Entry 6ELJ (X-ray diffraction, 1.90 A resolution); this record covers chains A and B.

Chain A:
Protein: fAB heavy chain
Source organism: Homo sapiens
Notes: antibody fragment or engineered binder
Amino-acid sequence (227 residues; each row starts with the number of its first residue):
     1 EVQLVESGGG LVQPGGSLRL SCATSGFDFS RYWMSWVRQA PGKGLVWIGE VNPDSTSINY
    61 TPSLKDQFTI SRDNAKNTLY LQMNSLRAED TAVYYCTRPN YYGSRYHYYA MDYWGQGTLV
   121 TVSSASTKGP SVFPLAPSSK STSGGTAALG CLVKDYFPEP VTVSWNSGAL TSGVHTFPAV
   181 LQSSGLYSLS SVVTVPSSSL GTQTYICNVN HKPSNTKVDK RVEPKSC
Disordered / not traced: 225-227
Disulfide bonds: Cys-22/Cys-96, Cys-151/Cys-207

Chain B:
Protein: fAB light chain
Source organism: Homo sapiens
Notes: antibody fragment or engineered binder
Amino-acid sequence (214 residues; row label = number of the first residue in the row):
     1 DIQMTQSPSS LSASVGDRVT ITCRASQDIN NYLNWYQQKP GKAPKLLIYY TSRLHSGVPS
    61 RFSGSGSGTD FTFTISSLQP EDIATYYCQQ GSTLPFTFGQ GTKLEIKRTV AAPSVFIFPP
   121 SDEQLKSGTA SVVCLLNNFY PREAKVQWKV DNALQSGNSQ ESVTEQDSKD STYSLSSTLT
   181 LSKADYEKHK VYACEVTHQG LSSPVTKSFN RGEC
Disordered / not traced: 214
Disulfide bonds: Cys-23/Cys-88, Cys-134/Cys-194

Chain A / chain B interface:
Residue-residue contacts (94):
  Gln-39(A) with Gln-38(B), hydrogen bond; Tyr-87(B), hydrogen bond
  Lys-43(A) with Tyr-87(B)
  Gly-44(A) with Tyr-87(B)
  Leu-45(A) with Pro-44(B), hydrophobic; Tyr-87(B), hydrophobic; Phe-98(B)
  Trp-47(A) with Leu-94(B), hydrophobic; Pro-95(B), hydrophobic; Phe-96(B); Phe-98(B)
  Glu-50(A) with Leu-94(B); Phe-96(B)
  Asn-59(A) with Leu-94(B)
  Thr-61(A) with Pro-95(B)
  Pro-62(A) with Pro-95(B)
  Tyr-95(A) with Gln-38(B), hydrogen bond; Ala-43(B), hydrophobic; Pro-44(B)
  Tyr-101(A) with Leu-46(B), hydrophobic; Tyr-49(B); His-55(B), hydrogen bond
  Tyr-106(A) with Tyr-32(B); Gly-91(B); Ser-92(B), hydrogen bond (side chain-backbone)
  His-107(A) with Gly-91(B); Leu-94(B); Phe-96(B)
  Tyr-108(A) with Tyr-32(B), hydrophobic; Asn-34(B), hydrogen bond; Tyr-49(B); Tyr-50(B), hydrogen bond (side chain-backbone); Gly-91(B)
  Tyr-109(A) with Asn-34(B), hydrogen bond (backbone-side chain); Phe-96(B)
  Ala-110(A) with Asn-34(B); Tyr-36(B); Leu-46(B), hydrophobic; Tyr-49(B), hydrophobic
  Met-111(A) with Tyr-36(B), hydrogen bond (backbone-side chain); Leu-46(B); Gln-89(B); Phe-98(B), hydrophobic
  Asp-112(A) with Leu-46(B); His-55(B)
  Trp-114(A) with Tyr-36(B); Pro-44(B); Phe-98(B), hydrophobic
  Gly-115(A) with Ala-43(B)
  Gln-116(A) with Ala-43(B)
  Val-132(A) with Glu-123(B)
  Phe-133(A) with Ser-121(B); Gln-124(B)
  Pro-134(A) with Ser-121(B); Glu-123(B)
  Leu-135(A) with Phe-118(B), hydrophobic; Val-133(B), hydrophobic
  Ala-136(A) with Phe-118(B)
  Lys-140(A) with Phe-116(B); Ile-117(B), hydrogen bond (backbone-backbone); Ser-208(B), hydrogen bond (side chain-backbone); Phe-209(B)
  Ser-141(A) with Phe-116(B); Ile-117(B); Phe-118(B)
  Thr-142(A) with Phe-116(B)
  Ser-143(A) with Phe-116(B)
  Ala-148(A) with Phe-116(B), hydrophobic; Phe-118(B); Leu-135(B), hydrophobic
  Leu-149(A) with Phe-118(B), hydrophobic
  Leu-152(A) with Ser-131(B)
  Lys-154(A) with Gln-124(B); Ser-131(B)
  His-175(A) with Asn-137(B), hydrogen bond; Asn-138(B), hydrogen bond; Asp-167(B); Ser-174(B), hydrogen bond
  Phe-177(A) with Leu-135(B), hydrophobic; Ser-162(B); Thr-164(B); Ser-174(B); Leu-175(B); Ser-176(B)
  Pro-178(A) with Ser-162(B), hydrogen bond (backbone-side chain); Val-163(B)
  Val-180(A) with Gln-160(B); Glu-161(B); Ser-162(B)
  Leu-181(A) with Gln-160(B), hydrogen bond (backbone-side chain)
  Gln-182(A) with Gln-160(B)
  Val-192(A) with Leu-135(B), hydrophobic
  Thr-194(A) with Asn-137(B)
  Lys-220(A) with Glu-123(B), salt bridge
Other interface residues (no listed pair), chain A (49 interface residues in all): Val-37, Val-46, Tyr-113, Thr-146, Thr-176, Ser-183
Other interface residues (no listed pair), chain B (49 interface residues in all): Asp-1, Leu-33, Lys-42, Ser-56, Ser-114, Ser-127, Thr-129, Asn-158, Lys-207

Overview:
The chain A/chain B interface involves 49 residues from each chain, with 16 hydrogen bonds and 1 salt bridge.
Among the polar pairs are Lys-220(A)/Glu-123(B), Gln-39(A)/Gln-38(B) and Gln-39(A)/Tyr-87(B).
Here chain A is fAB heavy chain and chain B is fAB light chain, both from Homo sapiens. Entry 6ELJ (FAB
Fragment. AbVance: Increasing our knowledge of antibody structural space to enable faster and better decision
...) was determined by X-ray diffraction.
